Entry 6TY9 (electron microscopy, 2.90 A resolution); this record covers chains A and T of the 5 polymer chains in the assembly.

Chain A:
Protein: RNA-dependent RNA Polymerase
Organism: Bombyx mori cytoplasmic polyhedrosis virus
UniProtKB: Q993A4 (Q993A4_CPVBM); residue numbers follow UniProt; this construct covers 1-1225
Chain sequence (1225 residues; each row starts with the number of its first residue):
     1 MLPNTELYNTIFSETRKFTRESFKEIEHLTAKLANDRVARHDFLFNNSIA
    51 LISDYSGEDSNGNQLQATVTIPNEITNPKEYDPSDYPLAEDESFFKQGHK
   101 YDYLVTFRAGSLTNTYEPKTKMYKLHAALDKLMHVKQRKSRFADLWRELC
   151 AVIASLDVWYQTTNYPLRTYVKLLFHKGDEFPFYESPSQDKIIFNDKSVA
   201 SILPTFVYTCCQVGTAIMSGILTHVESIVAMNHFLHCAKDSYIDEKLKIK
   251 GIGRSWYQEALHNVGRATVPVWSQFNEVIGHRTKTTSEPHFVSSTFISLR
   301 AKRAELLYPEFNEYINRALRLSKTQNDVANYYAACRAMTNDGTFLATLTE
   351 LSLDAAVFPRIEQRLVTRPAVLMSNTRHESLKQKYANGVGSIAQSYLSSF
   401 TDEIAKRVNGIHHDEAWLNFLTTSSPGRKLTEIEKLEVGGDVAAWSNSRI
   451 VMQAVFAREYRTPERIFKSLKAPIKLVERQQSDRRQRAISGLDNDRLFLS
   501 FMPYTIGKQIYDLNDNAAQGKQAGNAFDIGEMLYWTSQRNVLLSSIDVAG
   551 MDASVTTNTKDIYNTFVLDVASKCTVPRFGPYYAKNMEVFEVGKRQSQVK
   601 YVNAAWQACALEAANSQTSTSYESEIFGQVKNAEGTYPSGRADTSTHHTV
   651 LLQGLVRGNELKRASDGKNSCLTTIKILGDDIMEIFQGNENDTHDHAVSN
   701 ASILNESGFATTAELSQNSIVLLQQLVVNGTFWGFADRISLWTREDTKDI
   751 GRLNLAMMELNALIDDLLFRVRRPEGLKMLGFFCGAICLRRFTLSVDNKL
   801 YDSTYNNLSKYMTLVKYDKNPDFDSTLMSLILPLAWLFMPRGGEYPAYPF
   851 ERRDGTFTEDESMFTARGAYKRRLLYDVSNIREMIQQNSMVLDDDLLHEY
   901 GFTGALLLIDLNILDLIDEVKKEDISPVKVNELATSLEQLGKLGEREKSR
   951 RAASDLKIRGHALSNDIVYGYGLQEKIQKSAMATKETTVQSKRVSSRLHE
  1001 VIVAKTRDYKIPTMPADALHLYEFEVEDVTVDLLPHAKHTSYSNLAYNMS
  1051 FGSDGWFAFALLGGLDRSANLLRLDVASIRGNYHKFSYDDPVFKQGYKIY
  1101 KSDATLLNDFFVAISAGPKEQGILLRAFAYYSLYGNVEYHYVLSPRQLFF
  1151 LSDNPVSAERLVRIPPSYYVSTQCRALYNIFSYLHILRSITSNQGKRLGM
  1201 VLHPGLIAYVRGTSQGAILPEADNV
Not modelled in the structure: 1-4, 1213-1225
Ion coordination: Mg2+ site 1: Val548, Asp680 (shared with 1 residue of chain M); Mg2+ site 2: Asp680 (shared with 1 residue of chain M); Mg2+ site 3 near Asp681 (its only coordinating residue here)
What the authors report for this chain:
  - binding site for Transcript: Lys521
  - conformationally variable residues (loop rearrangement): Asn516 to Ile529
  - Mg2+ coordination: Asp680, Asp681

Chain T:
Molecule: 19-nt RNA strand
Organism: Bombyx mori cytoplasmic polyhedrosis virus
Sequence (19 nucleotides; numbered 1 to 19; the number before each row is that of its first residue):
     1 AAAAAAAAAAAAAAUUACU

Interface between chain A and chain T:
Pairs across the interface (19; chain A residue first):
  Phe420(A) - U19(T)  phosphate contact
  Thr423(A) - U19(T)  hydrogen bond to the phosphate
  Ser425(A) - C18(T)  phosphate contact
  Ser425(A) - U19(T)  hydrogen bond to the phosphate
  Pro426(A) - A17(T)  phosphate contact
  Pro426(A) - C18(T)  phosphate contact
  Lys435(A) - A14(T)  salt bridge to the phosphate
  Arg449(A) - C18(T)  hydrogen bond to the phosphate
  Arg449(A) - U19(T)  salt bridge to the phosphate
  Val477(A) - A17(T)  sugar contact
  Ile489(A) - C18(T)  base contact
  Ser490(A) - C18(T)  sugar contact
  Gly491(A) - C18(T)  sugar contact
  Ser639(A) - C18(T)  base contact
  Gly640(A) - C18(T)  base contact
  Arg641(A) - U19(T)  hydrogen bond to the sugar
  Ala642(A) - U19(T)  sugar contact
  Thr747(A) - A17(T)  hydrogen bond to the base
  Lys748(A) - A17(T)  base contact
Interface residues without a listed pair, chain A (23 interface residues in all): Glu432, Asn447, Arg479, Leu492, Leu497, Thr644, Asp746
Interface residues without a listed pair, chain T (5 interface residues in all): A13

In short:
23 residues of chain A and 5 residues of chain T are in contact; the contacts include 5 hydrogen bonds and 2
salt bridges. Among the polar pairs are Thr747(A)-A17(T), Arg641(A)-U19(T) and Thr423(A)-U19(T). Val548(A) and
Asp680(A) form the Mg2+ site 1. From the paper: a binding site for Transcript at Lys521(A); Mg2+ coordination
by Asp680(A) and Asp681(A).
Here chain A is RNA-dependent RNA Polymerase and chain T is a 19-nt RNA strand, both from Bombyx mori
cytoplasmic polyhedrosis virus. Entry 6TY9 (In situ structure of BmCPV RNA dependent RNA polymerase at
initiation state) was determined by electron microscopy (same publication as 6TY8, 6TZ0, 6TZ1 and 6TZ2).
